PDB entry 6N2N | X-ray diffraction, 1.94 A resolution | chains B and D of the 4 polymer chains in the assembly

# Chain B (and D)
Protein: Pyruvate ferredoxin/flavodoxin oxidoreductase, beta subunit
From: Magnetococcus marinus (strain ATCC BAA-1437 / JCM 17883 / MC-1)
Notes: chain D of this document is another copy of the same molecule, construct and numbering; everything in this record applies to it too
Reference sequence: A0L8G5 (A0L8G5_MAGMM); residues 1-292 here = UniProt positions 1-292
Sequence (292 residues; each row starts with the number of its first residue):
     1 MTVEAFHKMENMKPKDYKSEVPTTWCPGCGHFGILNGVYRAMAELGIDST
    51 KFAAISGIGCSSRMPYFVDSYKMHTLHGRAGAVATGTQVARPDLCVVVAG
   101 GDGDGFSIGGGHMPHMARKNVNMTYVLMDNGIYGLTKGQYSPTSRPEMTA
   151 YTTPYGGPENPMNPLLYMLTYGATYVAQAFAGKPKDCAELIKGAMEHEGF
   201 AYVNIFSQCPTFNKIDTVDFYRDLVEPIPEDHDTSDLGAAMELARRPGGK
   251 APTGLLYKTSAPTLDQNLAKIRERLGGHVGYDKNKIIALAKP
Not modelled in the structure: 1
Metal / ion sites: 4Fe-4S cluster Fe: Cys26, Cys29, Cys60, Cys209; Mg2+: Asp102, Asn130, Ile132 (together with thiamine diphosphate)
Ligand contacts:
  - 4Fe-4S cluster (SF4): Trp25, Cys26, Cys29, His31, Cys60, Asn130, Gly134, Cys209, Pro210, Thr211, Phe212
  - thiamine diphosphate (TPP): His31, Ile58, Gly59, Cys60, Ser61, His77, Gly101, Asp102, Gly103, Asp104, Ile108, Asn130, Ile132, Tyr133, Gly134, Leu135, Thr136
Reported in the primary citation:
  - 4Fe-4S cluster coordination: Cys60
  - binding site for 4Fe-4S cluster: Trp25 to Pro27, Cys209 to Phe212
  - mutagenesis - R63A, R63L: abolished catalytic activity on 2-oxoglutarate
  - specificity-determining residues: Arg63 (by similarity / conservation)

# Chain B / chain D interface
Residue-residue contacts (40):
  Phe106(B) - His115(D)  hydrogen bond (backbone-side chain)
  Gly111(B) - Gly111(D)
  Pro114(B) - Tyr167(D)
  His115(B) - Phe106(D)  hydrogen bond (side chain-backbone)
  His115(B) - Ser107(D)
  Arg118(B) - Pro142(D)
  Arg118(B) - Glu159(D)  salt bridge
  Arg118(B) - Asn160(D)  hydrogen bond (side chain-backbone)
  Arg118(B) - Pro161(D)
  Arg118(B) - Met162(D)
  Lys119(B) - Glu159(D)
  Pro142(B) - Arg118(D)
  Tyr155(B) - Ile271(D)  hydrophobic
  Tyr155(B) - Leu275(D)
  Pro158(B) - Leu264(D)
  Pro158(B) - Asn267(D)  hydrogen bond (backbone-side chain)
  Glu159(B) - Arg118(D)
  Glu159(B) - Lys119(D)
  Asn160(B) - Arg118(D)  hydrogen bond (backbone-side chain)
  Pro161(B) - Arg118(D)
  Met162(B) - Arg118(D)
  Leu166(B) - Thr170(D)
  Leu166(B) - Met241(D)  hydrophobic
  Tyr167(B) - Pro114(D)
  Tyr167(B) - Thr170(D)
  Tyr167(B) - Tyr171(D)
  Thr170(B) - Leu166(D)
  Thr170(B) - Tyr167(D)
  Thr170(B) - Thr170(D)  hydrogen bond
  Tyr171(B) - Tyr167(D)
  Tyr171(B) - Tyr171(D)  hydrogen bond
  Leu237(B) - Arg245(D)
  Gly238(B) - Arg245(D)
  Met241(B) - Arg245(D)
  Arg245(B) - Leu237(D)
  Arg245(B) - Gly238(D)
  Leu264(B) - Pro158(D)
  Asn267(B) - Pro158(D)  hydrogen bond (side chain-backbone)
  Ile271(B) - Tyr155(D)  hydrophobic
  Leu275(B) - Tyr155(D)  hydrophobic
Also at the interface, not in a pair above, chain B (29 interface residues in all): Ser107, Gly110, Gly156, Leu268
Also at the interface, not in a pair above, chain D (29 interface residues in all): Gly110, Gly156, Leu268

# Summary
The chain B/chain D interface involves 29 residues from each chain; the contacts include 8 hydrogen bonds and
1 salt bridge. Among the polar pairs are Arg118(B)-Glu159(D), Phe106(B)-His115(D) and Arg118(B)-Asn160(D).
From the paper: a binding site for 4Fe-4S cluster at Trp25(B) and Cys209(B); R63A and R63L of chain B abolish
catalytic activity on 2-oxoglutarate.
Both chains are Pyruvate ferredoxin/flavodoxin oxidoreductase, beta subunit (Magnetococcus marinus (strain
ATCC BAA-1437 / JCM 17883 / MC-1)). Entry 6N2N (Crystal structure of 2-oxoglutarate:ferredoxin oxidoreductase
from Magnetococcus marinus) was determined by X-ray diffraction (same publication as 6N2O).
